PDB entry 1A96 | X-ray diffraction, 2.00 A resolution | chains B and D of the 4 polymer chains in the assembly

Chain B (and D):
Name: Xanthine-guanine phosphoribosyltransferase
Organism: Escherichia coli
Notes: EC 2.4.2.22; chain D of this document is another copy of the same molecule, construct and numbering; everything in this record applies to it too
Reference sequence: P0A9M5 (XGPT_ECOLI); numbering as in UniProt (aligned over 1-152)
Chain sequence (152 residues; each row starts with the number of its first residue):
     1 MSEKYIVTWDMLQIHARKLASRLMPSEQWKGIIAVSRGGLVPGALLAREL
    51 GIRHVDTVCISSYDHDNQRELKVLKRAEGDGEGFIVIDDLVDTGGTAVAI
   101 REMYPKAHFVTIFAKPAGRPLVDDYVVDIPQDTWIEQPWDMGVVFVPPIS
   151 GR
Disordered / not traced: 1-2 (chain D: 1-2, 64-68)
Residues lining bound ligands:
  - carboxylic prpp (PCP; 1-alpha-pyrophosphoryl-2-alpha,3-alpha-dihydroxy-4-beta-cyclopentane-methanol-5-phosphate): S36, R37, G38, R69, D88, D89, L90, V91, D92, T93, G94, G95, T96
  - xanthine (XAN): L90, D92, K115, T133, W134, I135, Q137, D140
UniProt features mapped onto this chain:
  - binding site (5-phospho-alpha-D-ribose 1-diphosphate): R37, G38, R69, D88 to T96
  - binding site (GMP): R69, D92 to T96, W134, I135
  - binding site (Mg(2+)): D89
  - binding site (guanine): D92, I135
  - binding site (xanthine): D92, I135
  - mutagenesis: C59 (C59A: No effect on catalytic activity; increased stability), H65 to E70 (No effect on affinity for xanthine and guanine substrates. However, the catalytic activity is highly reduced (200-fold when guanine is used as substrate) and the inhibition by GMP is also affected)

Interface between chain B and chain D:
Pairs across the interface (38):
  T8(B) - D10(D)
  I14(B) - I6(D)  hydrophobic
  R17(B) - I149(D)
  S21(B) - I149(D)
  M24(B) - I149(D)
  M24(B) - S150(D)
  S26(B) - S150(D)
  S26(B) - R152(D)  hydrogen bond (backbone-side chain)
  W29(B) - R152(D)
  R48(B) - F145(D)
  R48(B) - V146(D)  hydrogen bond (side chain-backbone)
  R48(B) - P147(D)
  R48(B) - P148(D)
  E49(B) - P148(D)
  E49(B) - I149(D)  hydrogen bond (side chain-backbone)
  E49(B) - S150(D)  hydrogen bond (backbone-side chain)
  L50(B) - S150(D)  hydrogen bond (backbone-side chain)
  L50(B) - R152(D)
  G51(B) - S150(D)
  F145(B) - R48(D)
  V146(B) - R17(D)
  V146(B) - R48(D)  hydrogen bond (backbone-side chain)
  P147(B) - R48(D)
  P148(B) - R48(D)
  P148(B) - E49(D)
  I149(B) - R17(D)
  I149(B) - A20(D)  hydrophobic
  I149(B) - M24(D)
  I149(B) - E49(D)  hydrogen bond (backbone-side chain)
  S150(B) - M24(D)
  S150(B) - S26(D)
  S150(B) - E49(D)  hydrogen bond (side chain-backbone)
  S150(B) - L50(D)  hydrogen bond (side chain-backbone)
  S150(B) - G51(D)
  R152(B) - S26(D)
  R152(B) - L50(D)
  R152(B) - G51(D)
  R152(B) - R53(D)
Interface residues without a listed pair, chain B (24 interface residues in all): I6, D10, M11, A20, E27, I52
Interface residues without a listed pair, chain D (23 interface residues in all): T8, M11, I14, S21, E27

Overview:
Chain B and chain D form an interface of 24 and 23 residues respectively; the contacts include 9 hydrogen
bonds. Polar pairs include S26(B)-R152(D), R48(B)-V146(D) and E49(B)-I149(D). Chain B binds carboxylic prpp
and xanthine.
Both chains are Xanthine-guanine phosphoribosyltransferase (Escherichia coli). Entry 1A96 (Xprtase from E.
coli with bound cprpp and xanthine) was determined by X-ray diffraction, deposited together with 1A95, 1A97
and 1A98.
